8X17 - chains R and A of the 5 polymer chains in the assembly; structure by electron microscopy, 3.19 A resolution.

== Chain R ==
Name: Adenosine receptor A3
Source organism: Homo sapiens
UniProtKB: P0DMS8 (AA3R_HUMAN); residue numbers follow UniProt; this construct covers 1-318
Chain sequence (318 residues; numbered 1 to 318; the number before each row is that of its first residue):
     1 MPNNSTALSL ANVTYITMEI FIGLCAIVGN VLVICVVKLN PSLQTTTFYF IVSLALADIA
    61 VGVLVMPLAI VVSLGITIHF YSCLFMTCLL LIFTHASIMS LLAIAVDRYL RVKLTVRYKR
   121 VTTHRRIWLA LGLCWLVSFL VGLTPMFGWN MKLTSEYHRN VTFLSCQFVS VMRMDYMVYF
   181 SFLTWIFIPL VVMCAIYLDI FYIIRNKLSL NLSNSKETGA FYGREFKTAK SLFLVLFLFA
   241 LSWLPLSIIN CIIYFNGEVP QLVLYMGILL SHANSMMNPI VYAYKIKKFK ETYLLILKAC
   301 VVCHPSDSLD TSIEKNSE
Unresolved in the structure: 1-6, 211-222, 301-318
Cystine bridges: C83-C166
Residues lining bound ligands: namodenoson (XS0): Y15, V72, L90, L91, T94, H95, Q167, F168, V169, M177, S181, I186, W243, L246, N250, Q261, L264, Y265, I268, S271, H272
From the paper describing this entry:
  - binding site for namodenoson: Y15, H95, V169, S181, L264
  - mutagenesis - V169A, L264A: unchanged signaling in response to namodenoson
  - mutagenesis - Y15A: abolished signaling in response to namodenoson
  - mutagenesis - Y15F, H95Q, S247H, Y265A: decreased signaling in response to namodenoson
  - contacts within the chain: Y15-Y265 (pi stacking), H95-S181 (hydrogen bond)

== Chain A ==
Name: Guanine nucleotide-binding protein G(i) subunit alpha-1
Source organism: Bos taurus
UniProtKB: P63097 (GNAI1_BOVIN); numbering as in UniProt (aligned over 1-354)
Chain sequence (354 residues; numbered 1 to 354; the number before each row is that of its first residue):
     1 MGCTLSAEDK AAVERSKMID RNLREDGEKA AREVKLLLLG AGESGKSTIV KQMKIIHEAG
    61 YSEEECKQYK AVVYSNTIQS IIAIIRAMGR LKIDFGDSAR ADDARQLFVL AGAAEEGFMT
   121 AELAGVIKRL WKDSGVQACF NRSREYQLND SAAYYLNDLD RIAQPNYIPT QQDVLRTRVK
   181 TTGIVETHFT FKDLHFKMFD VGAQRSERKK WIHCFEGVTA IIFCVALSDY DLVLAEDEEM
   241 NRMHESMKLF DSICNNKWFT DTSIILFLNK KDLFEEKIKK SPLTICYPEY AGSNTYEEAA
   301 AYIQCQFEDL NKRKDTKEIY THFTCSTDTK NVQFVFDAVT DVIIKNNLKD CGLF
Unresolved in the structure: 1-4, 56-181, 234-240
Construct notes: engineered mutation A203 (Gly in P63097), S326 (Ala in P63097)
Swiss-Prot annotation at these positions:
  - region: K35 to T48 (G1 motif), D173 to T181 (G2 motif), F196 to G202, Q204, R205 (G3 motif), I265 to D272 (G4 motif), T324, C325, T327 to T329 (G5 motif)
  - binding site (GTP): E43 to T48, D150, S151, L175 to R178, D200 to G202, Q204, N269 to D272
  - binding site (Mg(2+)): S47, T181
  - lipidation: G2 (N-myristoyl glycine), C3 (S-palmitoyl cysteine)

== Interface between chain R and chain A ==
Residue-residue contacts - 21 pairs, chain R then chain A:
  T45(R) - D350(A)  hydrogen bond
  T47(R) - C351(A)
  R108(R) - C351(A)
  R108(R) - L353(A)
  R111(R) - N347(A)  hydrogen bond (side chain-backbone)
  R111(R) - C351(A)  hydrogen bond
  V112(R) - L348(A)  hydrophobic
  T115(R) - T340(A)
  T115(R) - I343(A)
  T115(R) - I344(A)
  V116(R) - L194(A)  hydrophobic
  V116(R) - I343(A)  hydrophobic
  R120(R) - R32(A)
  H124(R) - E28(A)  salt bridge
  I204(R) - L348(A)  hydrophobic
  K207(R) - D341(A)
  K207(R) - I344(A)
  R224(R) - F354(A)
  I286(R) - D350(A)
  K287(R) - K349(A)
  K287(R) - F354(A)  hydrogen bond (side chain-backbone)
Other interface residues (no listed pair), chain R (21 interface residues in all): F48, D107, I200, T228, S231, L232, K285
Other interface residues (no listed pair), chain A (17 interface residues in all): D193, K345, G352
Interface features reported in the paper:
  - interface residues, chain A: E28(A), N347(A)

== Overview ==
21 residues of chain R and 17 residues of chain A are in contact; the contacts include 4 hydrogen bonds and 1
salt bridge. Polar contacts include H124(R)-E28(A), T45(R)-D350(A) and R111(R)-N347(A). The paper reports a
binding site for namodenoson at Y15(R), H95(R) and V169(R) among others; Y15F, H95Q and S247H of chain R,
among others, reduce signaling in response to namodenoson; 7 substitutions were tested in all.
Chain R is Adenosine receptor A3 (Homo sapiens) and chain A is Guanine nucleotide-binding protein G(i) subunit
alpha-1 (Bos taurus); the structure, Cryo-EM structure of adenosine receptor A3AR bound to CF102, was
determined by electron microscopy together with 8X16 from the same study.
